PDB entry 3BY1 | X-ray diffraction, 2.69 A resolution | chain A

== Chain A ==
Protein: 58 kd capsid protein
From: Norwalk virus
UniProt: Q83884 (Q83884_9CALI); residue numbers follow UniProt; this construct covers 218-530
Sequence (313 residues; row label = number of the first residue in the row):
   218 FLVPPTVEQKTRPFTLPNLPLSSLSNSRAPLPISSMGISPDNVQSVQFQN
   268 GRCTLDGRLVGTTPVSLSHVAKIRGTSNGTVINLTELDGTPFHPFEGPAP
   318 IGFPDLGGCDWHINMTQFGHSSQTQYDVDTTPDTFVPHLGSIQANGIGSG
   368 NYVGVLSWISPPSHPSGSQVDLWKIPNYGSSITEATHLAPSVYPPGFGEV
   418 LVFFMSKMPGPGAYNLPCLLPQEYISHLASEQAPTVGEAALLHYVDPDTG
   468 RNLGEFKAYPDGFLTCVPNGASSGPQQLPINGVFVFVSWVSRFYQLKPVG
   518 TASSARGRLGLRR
Not modelled in the structure: 218-229, 339, 398-399, 452-453, 489-490, 517-530
Swiss-Prot annotation at these positions:
  - region: R523 to R530 (Plays a role in binding to host histo-blood group structures antigens and in the formation of P-particles)
  - site: K227, T228 (Cleavage)
Reported in the primary citation:
  - contacts within the chain: N267-D322 (water-mediated contact)
  - mutagenesis - D327A, S377A: abolished binding to A- and H-positive saliva
  - mutagenesis - H329A: decreased binding to A- and H-positive saliva

== Overview ==
From the paper: D327A and S377A abolish binding to A- and H-positive saliva; contacts within the chain
involving D322 and N267.
Chain A is 58 kd capsid protein (Norwalk virus); the structure, Unliganded Norvalk Virus P domain, was
determined by X-ray diffraction (same publication as 3D26, 3BQJ and 3BY2).
